PDB entry 6SY4 | X-ray diffraction, 2.69 A resolution | chains B and C of the 3 polymer chains in the assembly

Chain B:
Name: Tetracycline repressor protein class B from transposon Tn10
Source organism: Escherichia coli
UniProt: P04483 (TETR2_ECOLX); numbering as in UniProt (aligned over 1-203)
Amino-acid sequence (208 residues; numbered 1 to 208; the number before each row is that of its first residue):
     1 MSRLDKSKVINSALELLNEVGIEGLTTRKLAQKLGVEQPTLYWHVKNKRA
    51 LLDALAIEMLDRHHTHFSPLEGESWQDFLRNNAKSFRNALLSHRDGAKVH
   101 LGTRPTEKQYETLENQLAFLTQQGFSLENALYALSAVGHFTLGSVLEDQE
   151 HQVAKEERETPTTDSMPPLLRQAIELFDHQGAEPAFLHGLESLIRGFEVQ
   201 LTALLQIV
Not modelled in the structure: 1-2, 155-178, 203-208
Differences from the reference sequence: conflict Ser68 (Cys in P04483), Asn88 (Cys in P04483), Thr121 (Cys in P04483), Ser144 (Cys in P04483), His188 (Phe in P04483), Ser192 (Leu in P04483), Leu193 (Ile in P04483), Arg195 (Cys in P04483), Phe197 (Leu in P04483), Val199 (Lys in P04483), Thr202 (Lys in P04483), Ala203 (Cys in P04483); expression tag (204-208)
Reported in the primary citation:
  - binding site for TetR-binding aptamer K1 (chain C): Arg28, Gln38, Tyr42, Lys46, Lys48
  - mutagenesis - R28A, Y42A: abolished binding to DNA
  - mutagenesis - Q38A (8.5-fold): decreased binding to DNA

Chain C:
Molecule: TetR-binding aptamer K1
Sequence (43 nucleotides; each row starts with the number of its first residue):
     1 GGCCGGAGAAUGUUAUGGCGCGAAAGCGCAGAGAAAACCGGUC
Not modelled in the structure: 1-3, 24, 42-43

How chain B and chain C interact:
Contacting residue pairs (11; chain B residue first):
  Thr26(B) - A32(C)  base contact
  Arg28(B) - U11(C)  salt bridge to the phosphate
  Arg28(B) - G12(C)  hydrogen bond to the base
  Arg28(B) - A32(C)  hydrogen bond to the base
  Gln38(B) - A10(C)  phosphate contact
  Tyr42(B) - G8(C)  base contact
  Lys46(B) - G8(C)  hydrogen bond to the base
  Lys46(B) - G33(C)  base contact
  Asn47(B) - G33(C)  hydrogen bond to the base
  Lys48(B) - A32(C)  sugar contact
  Lys48(B) - G33(C)  hydrogen bond to the phosphate
Interface residues without a listed pair, chain B (10 interface residues in all): Glu23, Leu25, Thr27
Interface residues without a listed pair, chain C (8 interface residues in all): U13, U14
From the paper, about this interface:
  - hot spots on chain B (mutagenesis) - Y42A (2500-fold): decreased binding to TetR-binding aptamer K1 (chain C)

Summary:
Chain B and chain C form an interface of 10 and 8 residues respectively, with 5 hydrogen bonds and 1 salt
bridge. Polar pairs include Arg28(B)-G12(C), Arg28(B)-A32(C) and Lys46(B)-G8(C). From the paper: a binding
site for TetR-binding aptamer K1 (chain C) at Arg28(B), Gln38(B) and Tyr42(B) among others; R28A and Y42A of
chain B abolish binding to DNA.
Chain B is Tetracycline repressor protein class B from transposon Tn10 (Escherichia coli) and chain C is
TetR-binding aptamer K1; the structure, TetR in complex with the TetR-binding RNA-aptamer K1, was determined
by X-ray diffraction, deposited together with 6SY6.
